PDB entry 1PYT | X-ray diffraction, 2.35 A resolution | chains A and B of the 4 polymer chains in the assembly

# Chain A
Molecule: Procarboxypeptidase A
Source organism: Bos taurus
Notes: EC 3.4.17.1
UniProt: P00730 (CBPA1_BOVIN); the construct lacks a stretch of the UniProt sequence and is renumbered around it, so the offset changes along the chain: 4-34 = UniProt 17-47; 35-42 = UniProt 50-57; 47-99 = UniProt 58-110
Chain sequence (94 residues; numbered 4 to 99 plus 2 insertion-coded residues; 4 numbers in that range are skipped by the numbering (no residue carries them; nothing is unmodelled there); the number before each row is that of its first residue; a row labelled like 34B-34C holds insertion residues (34B, then the next letters in order)):
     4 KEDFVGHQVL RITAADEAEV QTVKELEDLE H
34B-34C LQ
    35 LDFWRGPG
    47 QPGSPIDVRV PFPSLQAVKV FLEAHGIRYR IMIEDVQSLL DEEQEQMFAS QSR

# Chain B
Molecule: Procarboxypeptidase A
Source organism: Bos taurus
Notes: EC 3.4.17.1
UniProt: P00730 (CBPA1_BOVIN); residues 1-309 here correspond to UniProt positions 111-419 (UniProt number = residue number + 110)
Chain sequence (309 residues; row label = number of the first residue in the row):
     1 ARSTNTFNYA TYHTLDEIYD FMDLLVAEHP QLVSKLQIGR SYEGRPIYVL KFSTGGSNRP
    61 AIWIDLGIHS REWITQATGV WFAKKFTEDY GQDPSFTAIL DSMDIFLEIV TNPDGFAFTH
   121 SQNRLWRKTR SVTSSSLCVG VDANRNWDAG FGKAGASSSP CSETYHGKYA NSEVEVKSIV
   181 DFVKDHGNFK AFLSIHSYSQ LLLYPYGYTT QSIPDKTELN QVAKSAVEAL KSLYGTSYKY
   241 GSIITTIYQA SGGSIDWSYN QGIKYSFTFE LRDTGRYGFL LPASQIIPTA QETWLGVLTI
   301 MEHTLNNLY
Disulfides: Cys-138/Cys-161
Bound ions: Zn2+: His-69, Glu-72, His-196

# Interface between chain A and chain B
Contacting residue pairs (45):
  Lys-4(A) with His-120(B); Ser-121(B); Gln-122(B), hydrogen bond (backbone-side chain)
  Glu-5(A) with Gln-122(B), hydrogen bond (backbone-backbone); Asn-123(B)
  Phe-7(A) with Asn-123(B); Leu-125(B), hydrophobic
  Arg-14(A) with Thr-274(B), hydrogen bond (side chain-backbone)
  Asp-36(A) with Arg-71(B), salt bridge
  Trp-38(A) with Arg-71(B); Tyr-198(B); Tyr-277(B); Gly-278(B); Phe-279(B), hydrophobic; Leu-280(B), hydrophobic
  Arg-39(A) with Ser-199(B), hydrogen bond; Thr-274(B), hydrogen bond (side chain-backbone)
  Gly-40(A) with Tyr-248(B)
  Pro-41(A) with Tyr-248(B)
  Gly-42(A) with Tyr-248(B)
  Gln-47(A) with Thr-245(B), hydrogen bond (side chain-backbone); Thr-246(B); Ile-247(B)
  Asp-53(A) with Tyr-198(B), hydrogen bond
  Met-78(A) with Gly-275(B); Arg-276(B)
  Ile-79(A) with Arg-276(B)
  Leu-85(A) with Leu-280(B), hydrophobic
  Leu-86(A) with Arg-124(B); Leu-280(B)
  Glu-89(A) with Trp-73(B); Arg-124(B), salt bridge
  Gln-92(A) with Ala-10(B), hydrogen bond (side chain-backbone); Thr-11(B), hydrogen bond; Ala-283(B)
  Met-93(A) with Thr-11(B); Tyr-12(B); His-120(B)
  Ser-96(A) with Asn-8(B); Thr-11(B), hydrogen bond
  Ser-98(A) with Ala-1(B)
  Arg-99(A) with Ala-1(B), hydrogen bond (backbone-backbone); Arg-2(B); Glu-17(B); Asp-20(B), salt bridge
Interface residues without a listed pair, chain A (26 interface residues in all): Phe-37, Arg-55, Val-82, Gln-90
Interface residues without a listed pair, chain B (31 interface residues in all): His-13

# Summary
Chain A and chain B form an interface of 26 and 31 residues respectively; the contacts include 11 hydrogen
bonds and 3 salt bridges. Polar pairs include Asp-36(A)/Arg-71(B), Glu-89(A)/Arg-124(B) and
Arg-99(A)/Asp-20(B). His-69(B), Glu-72(B) and His-196(B) form the Zn2+ site.
Here chain A is Procarboxypeptidase A and chain B is Procarboxypeptidase A, both from Bos taurus. Entry 1PYT
(Ternary complex of procarboxypeptidase A, proproteinase E, and chymotrypsinogen C) was determined by X-ray
diffraction.
